PDB entry 5Y0D | X-ray diffraction, 1.99 A resolution | chains F and J of the 10 polymer chains in the assembly

[Chain F]
Name: Histone H4
Organism: Homo sapiens
Reference sequence: P62805 (H4_HUMAN); residues 0-102 here correspond to UniProt positions 1-103 (UniProt number = residue number + 1)
Chain sequence (106 residues; row label = number of the first residue in the row; numbers below 1 keep their minus sign (Gly-3 is residue -3)):
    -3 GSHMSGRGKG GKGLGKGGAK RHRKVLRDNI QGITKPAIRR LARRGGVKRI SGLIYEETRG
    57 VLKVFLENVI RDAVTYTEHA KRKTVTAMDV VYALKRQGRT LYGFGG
Unresolved in the structure: -3 to 17
Differences from the reference sequence: expression tag (-3 to -1)
Swiss-Prot annotation at these positions:
  - DNA-binding region: Lys16 to Lys20
  - modified residue: Ser1 (N-acetylserine), Arg3 (Asymmetric dimethylarginine), Lys5 (N6-(2-hydroxyisobutyryl)lysine), Lys8 (N6-(2-hydroxyisobutyryl)lysine), Lys12 (N6-(2-hydroxyisobutyryl)lysine), Lys16 (N6-(2-hydroxyisobutyryl)lysine), Lys20 (N6,N6,N6-trimethyllysine), Lys31 (N6-(2-hydroxyisobutyryl)lysine), Lys44 (N6-(2-hydroxyisobutyryl)lysine), Ser47 (Phosphoserine), Tyr51 (Phosphotyrosine), Lys59 (N6-(2-hydroxyisobutyryl)lysine), Lys77 (N6-(2-hydroxyisobutyryl)lysine), Lys79 (N6-(2-hydroxyisobutyryl)lysine), Thr80 (Phosphothreonine), Tyr88 (Phosphotyrosine), Lys91 (N6-(2-hydroxyisobutyryl)lysine)
  - cross-link (Glycyl lysine isopeptide (Lys-Gly)): Lys12 (interchain with G-Cter in SUMO2), Lys20 (interchain with G-Cter in SUMO2), Lys31 (interchain with G-Cter in SUMO2), Lys59 (interchain with G-Cter in SUMO2), Lys79 (interchain with G-Cter in SUMO2), Lys91 (interchain with G-Cter in SUMO2)

[Chain J]
Molecule: 146-nt DNA strand
Organism: Homo sapiens
Sequence (146 nucleotides; numbered 147 to 292; the number before each row is that of its first residue):
   147 ATCAATATCC ACCTGCAGAT TCTACCAAAA GTGTATTTGG AAACTGCTCC ATCAAAAGGC
   207 ATGTTCAGCT GAATTCAGCT GAACATGCCT TTTGATGGAG CAGTTTCCAA ATACACTTTT
   267 GGTAGAATCT GCAGGTGGAT ATTGAT
Bound ions: Mn2+ site 1: DG185, DG186; Mn2+ site 2 near DG217 (its only coordinating residue here); Mn2+ site 3 near DG267 (its only coordinating residue here); Mn2+ site 4 near DG280 (its only coordinating residue here)

[Chain F / chain J interface]
Residue-residue contacts (8; chain F residue first):
  His18(F) - DT198(J)  phosphate contact
  Arg19(F) - DT198(J)  salt bridge to the phosphate
  Thr30(F) - DA207(J)  phosphate contact
  Thr30(F) - DT208(J)  phosphate contact
  Pro32(F) - DA207(J)  phosphate contact
  Pro32(F) - DT208(J)  phosphate contact
  Arg36(F) - DA207(J)  salt bridge to the phosphate
  Arg45(F) - DT216(J)  sugar contact
Also at the interface, not in a pair above, chain F (9 interface residues in all): Lys31, Lys77, Thr80
Also at the interface, not in a pair above, chain J (9 interface residues in all): DA188, DC196, DC199, DG214, DG217

[In short]
Chain F and chain J each contribute 9 residues to their interface; the contacts include 2 salt bridges. Among
the polar pairs are Arg19(F)-DT198(J) and Arg36(F)-DA207(J). The Mn2+ site 1 is built by DG185(J) and
DG186(J). UniProt lists a DNA-binding region on chain F.
Here chain F is Histone H4 and chain J is a 146-nt DNA strand, both from Homo sapiens. Entry 5Y0D (Crystal
Structure of the human nucleosome containing the H2B E76K mutant) was determined by X-ray diffraction,
deposited together with 5Y0C.
